PDB entry 2IIY | X-ray diffraction, 1.70 A resolution | chain A

[Chain A]
Protein: Thioredoxin
Organism: Homo sapiens
UniProtKB: P10599 (THIO_HUMAN); residues 1-105 here correspond to UniProt positions 0-104 (UniProt number = residue number - 1)
Chain sequence (105 residues; each row starts with the number of its first residue):
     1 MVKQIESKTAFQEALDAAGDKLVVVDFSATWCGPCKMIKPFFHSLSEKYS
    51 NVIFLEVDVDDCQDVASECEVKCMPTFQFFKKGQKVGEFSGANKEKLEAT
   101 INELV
Construct notes: modified residue (62, 69)
Modified / non-standard residues: C62 (s-nitroso-cysteine; SNC); C69 (s-nitroso-cysteine; SNC)
Disulfide bonds: C32-C35

[Overview]
Chain A is Thioredoxin (Homo sapiens); the structure, Crystal structure of S-nitroso thioredoxin, was
determined by X-ray diffraction together with 2HSH, 2HXK and 2IFQ from the same study.
